5L7E - chains A and B; structure by X-ray diffraction, 1.86 A resolution.

Chain A:
Name: Mineralocorticoid receptor
From: Homo sapiens
Reference sequence: P08235 (MCR_HUMAN); residue numbers follow UniProt; this construct covers 735-984
Sequence (305 residues; row label = number of the first residue in the row):
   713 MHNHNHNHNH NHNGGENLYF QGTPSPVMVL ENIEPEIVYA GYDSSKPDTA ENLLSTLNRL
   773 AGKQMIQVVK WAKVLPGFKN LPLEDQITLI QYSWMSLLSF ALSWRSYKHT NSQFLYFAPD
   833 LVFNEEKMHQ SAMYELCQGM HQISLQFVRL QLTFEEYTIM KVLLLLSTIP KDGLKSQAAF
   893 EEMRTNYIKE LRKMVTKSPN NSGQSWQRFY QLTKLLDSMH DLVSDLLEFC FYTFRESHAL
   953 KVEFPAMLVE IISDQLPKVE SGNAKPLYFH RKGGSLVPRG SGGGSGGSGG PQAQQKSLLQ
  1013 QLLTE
Not modelled in the structure: 713-736, 911-915, 985-1017
Sequence notes: initiating methionine (713); expression tag (714-734, 985-1017); conflict Ser808 (Cys in P08235), Leu810 (Ser in P08235), Ser910 (Cys in P08235)
Curated features (UniProtKB/Swiss-Prot):
  - region: Lys782 to Lys785 (Important for coactivator binding)
  - binding site (21-hydroxyprogesterone): Asn770, Gln776, Arg817, Thr945
  - binding site (aldosterone): Asn770, Gln776, Arg817, Thr945
  - binding site (progesterone): Asn770, Gln776, Arg817, Thr945
  - natural variant: Pro759 (P759S: In PHA1A), Leu769 (L769P: In PHA1A), Asn770 (N770K: In PHA1A), Gln776 (Q776R: In PHA1A), Ser805 (S805P: In PHA1A), Leu810 (S810L: In EOHSEP; this construct carries the variant), Ser815 (S815R: In PHA1A), Ser818 (S818L: In PHA1A), Leu924 (L924P: In PHA1A), Glu972 (E972G: In PHA1A), Leu979 (L979P: In PHA1A)
  - mutagenesis: Ser767 (S767N: Loss of transcription transactivation; S767Q: Strong decrease of transcription transactivation), Asn770 (N770A/D/H/Q/S/T: Abolishes aldosterone binding and transcription transactivation), Gln776 (Q776A: Reduces aldosterone binding and transcription transactivation), Lys782 (K782E: Decreased coactivator binding), Lys785 (K785E: Loss of coactivator binding), Glu796 (E796R: Decreased coactivator binding), Arg817 (R817A: Reduces aldosterone binding and transcription transactivation), Cys849 (C849S: Strongly decreases affinity for aldosterone and transcription transactivation), Cys942 (C942S: Abolishes steroid binding and transcription transactivation), Thr945 (T945A: Decreases aldosterone-binding and cortisol-binding), Leu952 (L952A: Reduces transcription transactivation), Lys953 (K953A: Slightly reduces aldosterone binding and abolishes transcription transactivation), 3 further mutagenesis entries in UniProt

Chain B:
Name: NCOA1 peptide
From: Homo sapiens
Sequence (10 residues; each row starts with the number of its first residue):
   432 KSLLQQLLTE

Chain A / chain B interface:
Pairs across the interface (21):
  Val781(A) with Leu435(B), hydrophobic; Leu438(B), hydrophobic; Leu439(B), hydrophobic
  Lys785(A) with Leu438(B), hydrogen bond (side chain-backbone); Leu439(B); Glu441(B), hydrogen bond (side chain-backbone)
  Lys791(A) with Leu439(B)
  Leu795(A) with Leu439(B), hydrophobic; Thr440(B)
  Gln798(A) with Leu439(B)
  Ile799(A) with Leu435(B), hydrophobic; Gln436(B); Leu439(B), hydrophobic
  Gln803(A) with Leu435(B)
  Ala958(A) with Leu434(B)
  Met959(A) with Leu434(B); Leu435(B), hydrophobic; Leu438(B), hydrophobic
  Glu962(A) with Ser433(B); Leu434(B), hydrogen bond (side chain-backbone); Leu435(B), hydrogen bond (side chain-backbone)
Interface residues without a listed pair, chain A (15 interface residues in all): Ile778, Lys782, Phe790, Ile802, Ile963

Overview:
Chain A and chain B form an interface of 15 and 8 residues respectively; the contacts include 4 hydrogen
bonds. Polar pairs include Lys785(A)-Leu438(B), Lys785(A)-Glu441(B) and Glu962(A)-Leu434(B).
Chain A is Mineralocorticoid receptor and chain B is NCOA1 peptide, both from Homo sapiens; the structure, MCR
IN COMPLEX WITH ligand, was determined by X-ray diffraction, deposited together with 5L7G and 5L7H.
